3NWK - chains A and C; structure by X-ray diffraction, 2.09 A resolution.

Chain A (and C):
Molecule: Concanavalin-A
From: Canavalia ensiformis
Notes: chain C of this document is another copy of the same molecule, construct and numbering; everything in this record applies to it too
Reference sequence: P02866 (CONA_CANEN); the construct has insertions or renumbered stretches relative to UniProt, so the offset changes along the chain: 1-118 = UniProt 164-281; 119-237 = UniProt 30-148
Amino-acid sequence (237 residues; each row starts with the number of its first residue):
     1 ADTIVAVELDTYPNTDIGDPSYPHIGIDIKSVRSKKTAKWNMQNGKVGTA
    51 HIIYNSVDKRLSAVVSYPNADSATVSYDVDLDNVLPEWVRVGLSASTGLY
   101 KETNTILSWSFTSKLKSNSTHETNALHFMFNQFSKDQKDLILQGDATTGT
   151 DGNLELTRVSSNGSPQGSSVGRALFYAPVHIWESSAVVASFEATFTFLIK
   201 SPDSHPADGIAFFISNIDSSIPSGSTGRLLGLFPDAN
Bound ions: Mn2+: E8, D10, D19, H24; Ca2+: D10, Y12, N14, D19

Interface between chain A and chain C:
Contacting residue pairs (50):
  W88(A) with D136(C), hydrogen bond (side chain-backbone); Q137(C); K138(C); D139(C)
  R90(A) with Y176(C)
  T120(A) with Q132(C), hydrogen bond
  E122(A) with N131(C); Q132(C), hydrogen bond
  T123(A) with M129(C); N131(C), hydrogen bond (backbone-side chain)
  N124(A) with M129(C); F130(C); N131(C), hydrogen bond (side chain-backbone); Q132(C), hydrogen bond (side chain-backbone)
  A125(A) with F128(C); M129(C), hydrogen bond (backbone-backbone)
  L126(A) with H127(C); F175(C), hydrophobic
  H127(A) with L126(C); H127(C), hydrogen bond (backbone-backbone)
  F128(A) with A125(C)
  M129(A) with T123(C); N124(C); A125(C), hydrogen bond (backbone-backbone)
  F130(A) with N124(C)
  N131(A) with E122(C); T123(C), hydrogen bond (side chain-backbone); N124(C), hydrogen bond (backbone-side chain)
  Q132(A) with T120(C); E122(C); N124(C), hydrogen bond (backbone-side chain)
  D136(A) with W88(C), hydrogen bond (backbone-side chain)
  Q137(A) with W88(C)
  K138(A) with W88(C); P178(C); I217(C)
  D139(A) with W88(C); P178(C)
  F175(A) with L126(C), hydrophobic; A177(C), hydrophobic
  Y176(A) with R90(C); Y176(C), hydrophobic; P178(C)
  A177(A) with F175(C), hydrophobic; Y176(C), hydrophobic; A177(C), hydrophobic
  P178(A) with K138(C); D139(C); Y176(C)
  I217(A) with K138(C)
Interface residues without a listed pair, chain A (28 interface residues in all): S117, S119, S134, H180, E183
Interface residues without a listed pair, chain C (27 interface residues in all): S117, S134, H180, E183

Summary:
28 residues of chain A and 27 residues of chain C are in contact; the contacts include 13 hydrogen bonds.
Polar pairs include W88(A)-D136(C), T120(A)-Q132(C) and E122(A)-Q132(C). E8(A), D10(A), D19(A) and H24(A)
coordinate Mn2+. D10(A), Y12(A), N14(A) and D19(A) coordinate Ca2+.
Both chains are Concanavalin-A (Canavalia ensiformis). Entry 3NWK (A second C2221 form of concanavalin A
(Canavalia ensiformis)) was determined by X-ray diffraction together with 3NWL from the same study.
